6IYV - chain B; structure by X-ray diffraction, 1.50 A resolution.

[Chain B]
Molecule: L, D-transpeptidase 2
Source organism: Mycobacterium tuberculosis (strain ATCC 25618 / H37Rv)
Notes: EC 2.3.2.-
Reference sequence: I6Y9J2 (LDT2_MYCTU); residue numbers follow UniProt; this construct covers 140-408
Amino-acid sequence (272 residues; each row starts with the number of its first residue):
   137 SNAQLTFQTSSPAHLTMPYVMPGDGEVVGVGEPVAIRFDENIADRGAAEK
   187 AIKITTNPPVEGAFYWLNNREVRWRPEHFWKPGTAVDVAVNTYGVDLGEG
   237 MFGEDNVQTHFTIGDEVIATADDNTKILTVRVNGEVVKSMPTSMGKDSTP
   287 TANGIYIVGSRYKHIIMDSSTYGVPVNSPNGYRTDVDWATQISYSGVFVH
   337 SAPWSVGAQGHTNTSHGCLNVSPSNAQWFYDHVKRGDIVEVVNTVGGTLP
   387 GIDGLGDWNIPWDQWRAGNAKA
Unresolved in the structure: 137-141, 406-408
Differences from the reference sequence: expression tag (137-139)
Covalent attachments: ERTAPENEM, bound form POST-ISOMERIZED (2RG) linked to Cys-354
Small-molecule neighbours: ERTAPENEM, bound form POST-ISOMERIZED (2RG; (2S,3R,4S)-4-({(3S,5S)-5-[(3-carboxyphenyl)carbamoyl]pyrrolidin-3-yl}sulfanyl)-2-[(1S,2R)-1-formyl-2-hydroxypropyl]-3-methyl-3,4-dihydro-2H-pyrrole-5-carboxylic acid): Met-303, Tyr-308, Val-310, Tyr-318, Ser-331, Gly-332, Val-333, His-352, Gly-353

[Overview]
Covalently linked ERTAPENEM, bound form POST-ISOMERIZED: at Cys-354.
Chain B is L, D-transpeptidase 2 (Mycobacterium tuberculosis (strain ATCC 25618 / H37Rv)); the structure,
Crystal sturucture of L,D-transpeptidase LdtMt2 from Mycobacterium tuberculosis in complex with ertapenem
adduct, was determined by X-ray diffraction together with 6IYW from the same study.
